PDB entry 5ZT7 | X-ray diffraction, 2.94 A resolution | chain A

== Chain A ==
Protein: Sirohydrochlorin ferrochelatase
Source organism: Bacillus subtilis (strain 168)
Notes: EC 4.99.1.4
UniProtKB: O34632 (SIRB_BACSU); residue numbers follow UniProt; this construct covers 1-261
Sequence (273 residues; row label = number of the first residue in the row; numbers below 1 keep their minus sign (Met-11 is residue -11)):
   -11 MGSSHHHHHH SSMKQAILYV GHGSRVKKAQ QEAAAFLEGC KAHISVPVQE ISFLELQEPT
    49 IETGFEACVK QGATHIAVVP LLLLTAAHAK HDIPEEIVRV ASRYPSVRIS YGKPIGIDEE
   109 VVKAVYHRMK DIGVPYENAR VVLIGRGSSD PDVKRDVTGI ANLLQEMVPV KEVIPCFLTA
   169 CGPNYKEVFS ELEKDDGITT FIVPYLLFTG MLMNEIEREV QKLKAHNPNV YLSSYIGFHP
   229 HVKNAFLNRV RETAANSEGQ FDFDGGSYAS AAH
Not modelled in the structure: -11 to 1, 256-261
Differences from the reference sequence: expression tag (-11 to 0)
Ion coordination: Co2+ site 1: His10, His76; Co2+ site 2: His31, Lys231; Co2+ site 3: His79, Glu83; Co2+ site 4: His115, His229
Swiss-Prot annotation at these positions:
  - binding site (Fe cation): His10, His76

== Summary ==
His10 and His76 form the Co2+ site 1. The Co2+ site 2 is built by His31 and Lys231. Curated annotation
(UniProt) lists Fe cation-binding residues His10 and His76.
Chain A is Sirohydrochlorin ferrochelatase (Bacillus subtilis (strain 168)); the structure, SirB from Bacillus
subtilis with Co2+, was determined by X-ray diffraction, deposited together with 5ZT8.
